Entry 8UPH (electron microscopy, 4.13 A resolution (low resolution: residue-level contacts below are approximate; hydrogen-bond / salt-bridge calls are withheld)); this record covers chains A and B.

# Chain A (and B)
Molecule: Bacteriophytochrome (Light-regulated signal transduction histidine kinase)
Source organism: Stigmatella aurantiaca
Notes: chain B of this document is another copy of the same molecule, construct and numbering; everything in this record applies to it too
UniProtKB: A0A1H7ZJA8 (A0A1H7ZJA8_STIAU); residues 1-747 here = UniProt positions 1-747
Amino-acid sequence (747 residues; row label = number of the first residue in the row):
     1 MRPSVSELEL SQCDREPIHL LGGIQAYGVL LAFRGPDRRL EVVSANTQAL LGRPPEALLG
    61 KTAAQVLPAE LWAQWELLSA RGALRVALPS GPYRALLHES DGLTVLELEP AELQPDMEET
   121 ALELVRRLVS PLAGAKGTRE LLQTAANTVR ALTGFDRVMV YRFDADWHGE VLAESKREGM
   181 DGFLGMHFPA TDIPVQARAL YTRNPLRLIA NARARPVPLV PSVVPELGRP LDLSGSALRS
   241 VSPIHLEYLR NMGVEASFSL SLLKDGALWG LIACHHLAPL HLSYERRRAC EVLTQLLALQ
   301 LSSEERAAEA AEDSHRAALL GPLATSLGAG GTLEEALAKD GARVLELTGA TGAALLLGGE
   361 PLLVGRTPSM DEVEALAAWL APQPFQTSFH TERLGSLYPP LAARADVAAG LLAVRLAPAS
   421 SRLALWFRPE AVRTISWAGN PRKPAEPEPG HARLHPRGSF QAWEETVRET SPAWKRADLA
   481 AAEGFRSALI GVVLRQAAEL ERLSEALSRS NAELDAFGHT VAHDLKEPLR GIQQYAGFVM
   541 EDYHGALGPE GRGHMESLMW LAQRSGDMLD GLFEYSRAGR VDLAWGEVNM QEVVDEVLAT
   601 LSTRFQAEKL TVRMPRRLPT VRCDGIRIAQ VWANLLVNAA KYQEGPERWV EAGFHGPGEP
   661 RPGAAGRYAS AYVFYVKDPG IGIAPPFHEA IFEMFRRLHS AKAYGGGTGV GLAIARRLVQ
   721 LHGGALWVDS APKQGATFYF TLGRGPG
Not modelled in the structure: 1-8, 547-747 (chain B: 1-8, 525-747)
Glycans and other covalent adducts: biliverdine ix alpha (BLA) linked to C13
Ligand contacts: biliverdine ix alpha (BLA): I18, Y161, F188, T191, D192, I193, P194, A197, Y201, R239, V241, S242, I244, H245, Y248, L249, M252, S257, S259, A273, H275, L454
What the authors report for this chain:
  - binding site for biliverdine ix alpha: D192, Y201, R207, R239, H245, S257, S259, H275
  - contacts within the chain: D192-R457 (salt bridge)

# How chain A and chain B interact
Pairs across the interface (58; chain A residue first):
  E118(A) with E118(B)
  E119(A) with E118(B)
  L122(A) with E118(B); L122(B)
  R126(A) with R288(B)
  V129(A) with Q295(B)
  S130(A) with Q295(B)
  R288(A) with R126(B)
  V292(A) with V129(B)
  Q295(A) with V129(B); S130(B); P131(B)
  L296(A) with V129(B)
  L299(A) with L299(B); Q300(B)
  S303(A) with L299(B); S302(B)
  R306(A) with R306(B)
  A307(A) with R306(B)
  L357(A) with E501(B)
  G358(A) with E501(B)
  G359(A) with E501(B)
  L416(A) with G491(B); L494(B)
  A417(A) with L494(B)
  P418(A) with A324(B); L327(B); G491(B)
  R422(A) with L494(B); E501(B)
  E483(A) with S487(B)
  R486(A) with S487(B); I490(B)
  S487(A) with E483(B); R486(B)
  A488(A) with R486(B)
  I490(A) with L416(B); R486(B); L489(B); I490(B); V493(B)
  G491(A) with L416(B)
  V493(A) with I490(B); V493(B)
  L494(A) with L416(B); A417(B)
  L500(A) with L500(B)
  L503(A) with L500(B); S504(B)
  L507(A) with L500(B); L507(B)
  S510(A) with L507(B)
  E513(A) with L514(B)
  F517(A) with E513(B)
  D524(A) with T520(B); V521(B); D524(B)
  E527(A) with D524(B)
Also at the interface, not in a pair above, chain A (41 interface residues in all): G328, S504, R509, H523
Also at the interface, not in a pair above, chain B (39 interface residues in all): V292, L357, P418, L503, S510, F517

# In short
41 residues of chain A face 39 of chain B across their interface. Covalently linked biliverdine ix alpha: at
C13(A). The paper reports a binding site for biliverdine ix alpha at D192(A), Y201(A) and R207(A) among
others; contacts within the chain involving R457(A) and D192(A).
Chain A and chain B are both Bacteriophytochrome (Light-regulated signal transduction histidine kinase)
(Stigmatella aurantiaca); the structure, Prf state of Stigmatella aurantiaca bacteriophytochrome 2, was
determined by electron microscopy together with 8UPK, 8UPM, 8UQI and 8UQK from the same study.
